Entry 2JLF (X-ray diffraction, 3.20 A resolution); this record covers chain A.

== Chain A ==
Protein: RNA-directed RNA polymerase
From: Pseudomonas phage PHI6
Notes: EC 2.7.7.48
Reference sequence: P11124 (RDRP_BPPH6); residues 1-664 here correspond to UniProt positions 2-665 (UniProt number = residue number + 1)
Amino-acid sequence (664 residues; each row starts with the number of its first residue):
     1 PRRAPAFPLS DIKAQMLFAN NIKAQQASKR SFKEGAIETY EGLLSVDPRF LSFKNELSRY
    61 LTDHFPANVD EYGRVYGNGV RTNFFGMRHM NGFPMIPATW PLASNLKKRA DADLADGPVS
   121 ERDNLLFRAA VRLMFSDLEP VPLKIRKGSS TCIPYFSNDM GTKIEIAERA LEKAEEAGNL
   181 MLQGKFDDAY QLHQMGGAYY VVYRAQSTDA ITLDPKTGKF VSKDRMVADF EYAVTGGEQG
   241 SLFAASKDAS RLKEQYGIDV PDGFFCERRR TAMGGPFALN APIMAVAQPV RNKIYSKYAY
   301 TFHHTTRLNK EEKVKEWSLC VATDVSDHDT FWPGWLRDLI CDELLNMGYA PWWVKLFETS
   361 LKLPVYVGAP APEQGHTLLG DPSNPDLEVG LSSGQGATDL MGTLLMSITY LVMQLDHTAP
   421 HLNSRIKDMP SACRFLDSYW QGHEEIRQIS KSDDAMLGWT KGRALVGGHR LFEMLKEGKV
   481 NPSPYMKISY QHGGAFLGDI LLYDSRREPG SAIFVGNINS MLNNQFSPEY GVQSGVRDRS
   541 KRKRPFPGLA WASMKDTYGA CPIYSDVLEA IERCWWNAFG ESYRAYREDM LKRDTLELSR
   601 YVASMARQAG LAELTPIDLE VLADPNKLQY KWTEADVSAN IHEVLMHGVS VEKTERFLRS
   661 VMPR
Not modelled in the structure: 1-2, 603-609, 664
Sequence notes: conflict M456 (Ile457 in P11124); engineered mutation Q491 (Glu492 in P11124)
Ion coordination: Mn2+: D454, Q491, A495
Swiss-Prot annotation at these positions:
  - binding site (Mg(2+)): D453, Y490, G494
Reported in the primary citation:
  - Mn2+ coordination: D454, A495
  - catalytic residues: D454 (citing earlier work)
  - mutagenesis - E491Q (Tm 50 degC): increased stability
  - mutagenesis - E491Q: decreased catalytic activity on optimal MnCl2 concentration
  - mutagenesis - E491Q: decreased catalytic activity on elongation

== Summary ==
D454, Q491 and A495 coordinate Mn2+. UniProt lists 3 Mg2+-binding residues. The paper reports the catalytic
residue D454; E491Q increases stability.
Chain A is RNA-directed RNA polymerase (Pseudomonas phage PHI6); the structure, Structural explanation for the
role of Mn in the activity of PHI6 RNA- dependent RNA polymerase, was determined by X-ray diffraction (same
publication as 2JL9 and 2JLG).
